8W1P - chains I and R of the 12 polymer chains in the assembly; structure by electron microscopy, 3.50 A resolution.

Chain I:
Name: Cas6
From: Selenomonas sp
Chain sequence (181 residues; numbered 1 to 181; the number before each row is that of its first residue):
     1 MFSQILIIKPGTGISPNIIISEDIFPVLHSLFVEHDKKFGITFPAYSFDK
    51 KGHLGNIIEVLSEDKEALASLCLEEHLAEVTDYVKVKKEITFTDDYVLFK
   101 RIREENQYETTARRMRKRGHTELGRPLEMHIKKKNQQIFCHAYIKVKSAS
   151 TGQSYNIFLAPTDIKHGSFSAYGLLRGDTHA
Not modelled in the structure: 119-122, 177-181
From the paper describing this entry:
  - catalytic residues: His29, Ser148 (by similarity / conservation)

Chain R:
Molecule: crRNA
Sequence (61 nucleotides; each row starts with the number of its first residue):
     1 UUUAGAAGGAGAAGUCAUUUAAUAAGGCCACUGUUAAAAAGUGUACCGCC
    51 GGAUAGGCGGU

Interface between chain I and chain R:
Residue-residue contacts (54; chain I residue first):
  Ser15(I) with G41(R), phosphate contact; U42(R), hydrogen bond to the phosphate
  Asn17(I) with U42(R), hydrogen bond to the base
  Ser21(I) with U42(R), hydrogen bond to the base
  His29(I) with U61(R), salt bridge to the phosphate
  Arg101(I) with G59(R), hydrogen bond to the base; G60(R), hydrogen bond to the base
  Arg103(I) with G57(R), phosphate contact; C58(R), salt bridge to the phosphate
  Glu104(I) with G57(R), base contact; C58(R), base contact
  Glu105(I) with C46(R), base contact; G60(R), base contact
  Asn106(I) with A45(R), hydrogen bond to the phosphate; C46(R), hydrogen bond to the phosphate
  Gln107(I) with A55(R), hydrogen bond to the phosphate
  Glu109(I) with C46(R), phosphate contact
  Arg113(I) with C46(R), salt bridge to the phosphate; C47(R), salt bridge to the phosphate; G48(R), phosphate contact
  Arg114(I) with G51(R), hydrogen bond to the base; U54(R), salt bridge to the phosphate
  Met115(I) with U54(R), phosphate contact
  Arg116(I) with C47(R), hydrogen bond to the phosphate; G48(R), salt bridge to the phosphate
  Lys117(I) with C49(R), salt bridge to the phosphate
  Arg118(I) with A53(R), salt bridge to the phosphate
  Leu127(I) with U54(R), phosphate contact; A55(R), phosphate contact
  His130(I) with A55(R), phosphate contact
  Ile131(I) with U54(R), phosphate contact; A55(R), phosphate contact
  Lys134(I) with G56(R), salt bridge to the phosphate
  Phe139(I) with A45(R), phosphate contact
  Tyr143(I) with U42(R), hydrogen bond to the base; U44(R), hydrogen bond to the phosphate
  Ser148(I) with G60(R), hydrogen bond to the phosphate; U61(R), phosphate contact
  Ala149(I) with U61(R), hydrogen bond to the phosphate
  Ser150(I) with G60(R), hydrogen bond to the phosphate; U61(R), phosphate contact
  Thr151(I) with G60(R), sugar contact
  Gln153(I) with C46(R), hydrogen bond to the sugar; C47(R), sugar contact; G60(R), base contact
  Ser154(I) with A45(R), base contact; C46(R), sugar contact
  Tyr155(I) with C46(R), base contact; G60(R), stacking on the base
  Asn156(I) with U44(R), hydrogen bond to the phosphate; A45(R), phosphate contact
  Phe158(I) with A45(R), phosphate contact
  Tyr172(I) with G60(R), sugar contact; U61(R), hydrogen bond to the phosphate
Also at the interface, not in a pair above, chain I (38 interface residues in all): Ile18, Thr110, Lys145, Ala171, Arg176
Also at the interface, not in a pair above, chain R (19 interface residues in all): C50

Summary:
The interface between chain I and chain R involves 38 residues on one side and 19 on the other, with 18
hydrogen bonds, 9 salt bridges and 1 aromatic stacking contact. Polar pairs include Asn17(I)-U42(R),
Ser21(I)-U42(R) and Arg101(I)-G59(R). From the paper: catalytic residues His29(I) and Ser148(I).
Chain I is Cas6 (Selenomonas sp) and chain R is crRNA; the structure, Structure of Selenomonas sp. Cascade
(SsCascade), was determined by electron microscopy.
